Entry 8ZYS (X-ray diffraction, 2.00 A resolution); this record covers chains B and G of the 5 polymer chains in the assembly.

Chain B:
Molecule: Heat shock factor protein 5
Organism: Homo sapiens
UniProt: Q4G112 (HSF5_HUMAN); residues 11-132 here = UniProt positions 11-132
Amino-acid sequence (129 residues; row label = number of the first residue in the row):
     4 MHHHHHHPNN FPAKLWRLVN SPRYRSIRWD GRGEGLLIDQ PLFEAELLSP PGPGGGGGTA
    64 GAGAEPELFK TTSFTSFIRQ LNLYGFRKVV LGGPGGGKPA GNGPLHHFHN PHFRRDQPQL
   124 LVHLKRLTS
Unresolved in the structure: 4-10, 55-68, 95-106, 132
Sequence notes: initiating methionine (4); expression tag (5-10)

Chain G:
Molecule: 25-nt DNA strand
Sequence (25 nucleotides; row label = number of the first residue in the row):
     1 ACTCGCGAAT ATTCTAGAAC GCGAC

How chain B and chain G interact:
Contacting residue pairs (14; chain B residue first):
  Asn-13(B) / DA11(G)  phosphate contact
  Phe-14(B) / DA11(G)  hydrogen bond to the phosphate
  Phe-72(B) / DT12(G)  phosphate contact
  Lys-73(B) / DT12(G)  hydrogen bond to the phosphate
  Thr-74(B) / DT12(G)  hydrogen bond to the phosphate
  Thr-74(B) / DT13(G)  hydrogen bond to the phosphate
  Ser-79(B) / DT12(G)  sugar contact
  Ser-79(B) / DT13(G)  hydrogen bond to the phosphate
  Arg-82(B) / DT13(G)  base contact
  Gln-83(B) / DA11(G)  hydrogen bond to the phosphate
  Gln-83(B) / DT12(G)  phosphate contact
  Tyr-87(B) / DA11(G)  hydrogen bond to the phosphate
  Arg-129(B) / DT10(G)  base contact
  Arg-129(B) / DA11(G)  hydrogen bond to the base
Other interface residues (no listed pair), chain B (13 interface residues in all): Asn-12, Ser-76, Leu-86
Other interface residues (no listed pair), chain G (5 interface residues in all): DC14

Summary:
13 residues of chain B face 5 of chain G across their interface, with 8 hydrogen bonds. Polar contacts include
Arg-129(B)/DA11(G), Phe-14(B)/DA11(G) and Lys-73(B)/DT12(G).
Chain B is Heat shock factor protein 5 (Homo sapiens) and chain G is a 25-nt DNA strand; the structure,
Crystal structure of HSF5 DNA-binding domain in complex with 3-site HSE DNA (25 bp), was determined by X-ray
diffraction.
